Entry 6ICM (X-ray diffraction, 2.96 A resolution); this record covers chains B and C of the 4 polymer chains in the assembly.

== Chain B (and C) ==
Name: Methylxanthine N1-demethylase NdmA
Organism: Pseudomonas putida
Notes: EC 1.14.13.178; chain C of this document is another copy of the same molecule, construct and numbering; everything in this record applies to it too
Reference sequence: H9N289 (NDMA_PSEPU); numbering as in UniProt (aligned over 1-351)
Chain sequence (369 residues; row label = number of the first residue in the row; numbers below 1 keep their minus sign (Met-17 is residue -17)):
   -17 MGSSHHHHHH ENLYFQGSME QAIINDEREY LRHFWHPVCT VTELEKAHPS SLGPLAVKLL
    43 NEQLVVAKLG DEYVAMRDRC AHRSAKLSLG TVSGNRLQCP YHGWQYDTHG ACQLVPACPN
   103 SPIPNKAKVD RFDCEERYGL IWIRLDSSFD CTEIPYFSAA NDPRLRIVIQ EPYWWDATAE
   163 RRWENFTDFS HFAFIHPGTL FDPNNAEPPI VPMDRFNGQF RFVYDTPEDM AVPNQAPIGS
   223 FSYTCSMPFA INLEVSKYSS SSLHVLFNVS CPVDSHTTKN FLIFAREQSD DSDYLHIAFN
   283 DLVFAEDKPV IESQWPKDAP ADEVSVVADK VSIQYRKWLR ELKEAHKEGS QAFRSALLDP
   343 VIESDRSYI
Disordered / not traced: -17 to 6, 208-221, 351
Construct notes: expression tag (-17 to 0)
Bound ions: 2Fe-2S cluster Fe: Cys62, His64, Cys81, His84; Fe ion: His173, Asp289
Small-molecule neighbours: 2Fe-2S cluster (FES): Cys62, His64, Arg65, Ser66, Ala67, Cys81, Tyr83, His84, Gly85, Trp86
UniProt features mapped onto this chain:
  - binding site ([2Fe-2S] cluster): Cys62, His64, Cys81, His84
Reported in the primary citation:
  - binding site for tetraethylene glycol: Arg322
  - mutagenesis - N282Q/F286L: decreased catalytic activity on caffeine
  - mutagenesis - N282Q/F286L: increased catalytic activity on theobromine

== How chain B and chain C interact ==
Pairs across the interface (60; chain B residue first):
  Gln45(B) with Trp297(C)
  Asp60(B) with Trp297(C), hydrogen bond (backbone-side chain)
  Arg61(B) with Trp297(C), hydrogen bond (side chain-backbone); Pro298(C); Pro302(C); Asp304(C), salt bridge
  Ala63(B) with Asp304(C); Glu305(C); Val306(C), hydrogen bond (backbone-backbone)
  His64(B) with Glu305(C); Val306(C); Asp311(C), salt bridge
  Arg65(B) with Arg163(C), hydrogen bond (backbone-side chain); Glu166(C), salt bridge; Gln296(C), hydrogen bond (backbone-side chain); Glu305(C), salt bridge; Ser307(C), hydrogen bond; Asp311(C), salt bridge; Ser314(C); Arg318(C)
  Ser66(B) with Arg163(C); Gln296(C); Trp297(C), hydrogen bond (backbone-backbone); Glu305(C), hydrogen bond
  Ala67(B) with Ser295(C)
  Lys68(B) with Ser295(C), hydrogen bond (side chain-backbone); Trp297(C)
  Leu71(B) with Pro291(C); Ser295(C)
  Gln80(B) with Phe176(C)
  Pro82(B) with Phe176(C); Ile177(C)
  Tyr83(B) with Asn167(C), hydrogen bond; Asp170(C); His173(C); Phe176(C); Ile177(C); Val292(C), hydrophobic; Gln296(C)
  His84(B) with Asp170(C), salt bridge; Ser172(C); His173(C); Phe176(C)
  Gly85(B) with Phe176(C)
  Trp86(B) with Val306(C); Val308(C), hydrophobic
  Val97(B) with Val308(C), hydrophobic
  Pro98(B) with Phe176(C), hydrophobic
  Ala99(B) with Ser172(C); Pro190(C); Ala310(C), hydrophobic
  Cys100(B) with Val308(C), hydrophobic; Val309(C), hydrophobic; Ala310(C)
  Pro101(B) with Glu189(C)
  Pro106(B) with Val306(C), hydrophobic; Ser307(C); Val308(C)
  Lys108(B) with Val306(C)
  Ala109(B) with Val306(C)
Other interface residues (no listed pair), chain B (25 interface residues in all): Ser103
Other interface residues (no listed pair), chain C (29 interface residues in all): Ile293, Ile315

== Overview ==
25 residues of chain B and 29 residues of chain C are in contact, with 10 hydrogen bonds and 6 salt bridges.
Polar contacts include Arg61(B)-Asp304(C), His64(B)-Asp311(C) and Arg65(B)-Glu166(C). Chain B binds 2Fe-2S
cluster. The paper reports a binding site for tetraethylene glycol at Arg322(B); N282Q/F286L of chain B reduce
catalytic activity on caffeine.
Both chains are Methylxanthine N1-demethylase NdmA (Pseudomonas putida). Entry 6ICM (Pseudomonas putida CBB5
NdmA with ferredoxin domain of NdmD) was determined by X-ray diffraction.
